PDB entry 3AN2 | X-ray diffraction, 3.60 A resolution | chains G and I of the 10 polymer chains in the assembly

== Chain G ==
Protein: Histone H2A type 1-B/E
Source organism: Homo sapiens
UniProt: P04908 (H2A1B_HUMAN); residues 0-129 here correspond to UniProt positions 1-130 (UniProt number = residue number + 1)
Chain sequence (133 residues; row label = number of the first residue in the row; numbers below 1 keep their minus sign (Gly-3 is residue -3)):
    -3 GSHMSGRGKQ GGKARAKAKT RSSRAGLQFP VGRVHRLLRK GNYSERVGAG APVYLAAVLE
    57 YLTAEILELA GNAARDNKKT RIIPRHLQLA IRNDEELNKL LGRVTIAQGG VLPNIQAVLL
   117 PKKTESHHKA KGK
Not modelled in the structure: -3 to 14, 115-129
Sequence notes: expression tag (-3 to -1)
UniProt features mapped onto this chain:
  - modified residue: Ser1 (N-acetylserine), Arg3 (Citrulline), Lys5 (N6-(2-hydroxyisobutyryl)lysine), Lys9 (N6-(2-hydroxyisobutyryl)lysine), Lys13 (N6-(beta-hydroxybutyryl)lysine), Lys36 (N6-(2-hydroxyisobutyryl)lysine), Lys74 (N6-(2-hydroxyisobutyryl)lysine), Lys75 (N6-(2-hydroxyisobutyryl)lysine), Lys95 (N6-(2-hydroxyisobutyryl)lysine), Gln104 (N5-methylglutamine), Lys118 (N6-(2-hydroxyisobutyryl)lysine), Lys119 (N6-crotonyllysine), Thr120 (Phosphothreonine), Lys125 (N6-crotonyllysine)
  - cross-link (Glycyl lysine isopeptide (Lys-Gly)): Lys13 (interchain with G-Cter in ubiquitin), Lys15 (interchain with G-Cter in ubiquitin), Lys119 (interchain with G-Cter in ubiquitin)

== Chain I ==
Molecule: 147 mer DNA
Sequence (147 nucleotides; each row starts with the number of its first residue; numbers below 1 keep their minus sign (DA-73 is residue -73)):
   -73 ATCCTTCGTT GGAAACGGGA TTTCTTCATT TCATGCTAGA CAGAAGAATT CTCAGTAACT
   -13 TCTTTGTGCT GGTAACCAGC ACAAAGAAGT TACTGAGAAT TCTTCTGTCT AGCATGAAAT
    47 GAAGAAATCC CGTTTCCAAC GAAGGAT
Not modelled in the structure: -73 to -61, 61-73

== Chain G / chain I interface ==
Contacting residue pairs (15; chain G residue first):
  Thr16(G) - DG47(I)  phosphate contact
  Arg29(G) - DA48(I)  hydrogen bond to the phosphate
  Arg29(G) - DA49(I)  salt bridge to the phosphate
  Glu41(G) - DC39(I)  phosphate contact
  Arg42(G) - DG38(I)  hydrogen bond to the sugar
  Arg42(G) - DC39(I)  phosphate contact
  Val43(G) - DG38(I)  sugar contact
  Val43(G) - DC39(I)  hydrogen bond to the phosphate
  Gly44(G) - DG38(I)  sugar contact
  Ala45(G) - DG38(I)  phosphate contact
  Lys75(G) - DG58(I)  sugar contact
  Lys75(G) - DT59(I)  salt bridge to the phosphate
  Thr76(G) - DG58(I)  hydrogen bond to the phosphate
  Arg77(G) - DC57(I)  phosphate contact
  Arg77(G) - DG58(I)  phosphate contact
Interface residues without a listed pair, chain G (12 interface residues in all): His31, Arg35
Interface residues without a listed pair, chain I (10 interface residues in all): DA37, DT46

== Overview ==
12 residues of chain G and 10 residues of chain I are in contact, with 4 hydrogen bonds and 2 salt bridges.
Among the polar pairs are Arg42(G)-DG38(I), Arg29(G)-DA48(I) and Val43(G)-DC39(I).
Here chain G is Histone H2A type 1-B/E (Homo sapiens) and chain I is 147 mer DNA. Entry 3AN2 (The structure of
the centromeric nucleosome containing CENP-A) was determined by X-ray diffraction.
